6TZ5 - chains CA and F of the 68 polymer chains in the assembly; structure by electron microscopy, 3.10 A resolution.

== Chain CA (and F) ==
Name: Charged multivesicular body protein 1b
From: Homo sapiens
Notes: chain F of this document is another copy of the same molecule, construct and numbering; everything in this record applies to it too
UniProt: Q7LBR1 (CHM1B_HUMAN); numbering as in UniProt (aligned over 1-199)
Chain sequence (199 residues; numbered 1 to 199; the number before each row is that of its first residue):
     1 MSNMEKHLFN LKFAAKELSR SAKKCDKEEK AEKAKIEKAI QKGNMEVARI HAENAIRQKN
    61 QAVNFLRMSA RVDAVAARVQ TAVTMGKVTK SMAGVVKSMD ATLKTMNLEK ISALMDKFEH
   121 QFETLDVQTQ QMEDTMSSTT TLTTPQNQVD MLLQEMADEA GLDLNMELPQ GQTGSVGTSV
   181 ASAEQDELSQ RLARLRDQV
Unresolved in the structure: 1-2, 166-186, 199
Construct notes: engineered mutation Glu37 (Lys in Q7LBR1)
Swiss-Prot annotation at these positions:
  - region: Met132 to Met156 (Interaction with IST1), Gly174 to Val199 (Interaction with SPAST), Val180 to Val199 (Interaction with VTA1), Val180 to Arg196 (Interaction with VPS4A, MITD1 and STAMBP), Ala183 to Val199 (Interaction with VPS4B)
  - motif: Asp186 to Arg196 (MIT-interacting motif)

== Interface between chain CA and chain F ==
Contacting residue pairs (56):
  Lys23(CA) with Lys35(F)
  Val63(CA) with Glu46(F); Val47(F), hydrophobic; Ile50(F)
  Leu66(CA) with Val47(F), hydrophobic; Ile50(F), hydrophobic; His51(F)
  Arg67(CA) with Ile50(F)
  Ala70(CA) with Asn54(F)
  Arg71(CA) with Glu53(F), salt bridge
  Asp73(CA) with Arg57(F)
  Ala74(CA) with Arg57(F)
  Ala77(CA) with Arg57(F); Gln61(F)
  Gln80(CA) with Ser21(F)
  Thr81(CA) with Phe65(F); Met68(F)
  Thr84(CA) with Ala14(F); Leu18(F)
  Met85(CA) with Met68(F), hydrophobic
  Val88(CA) with Leu11(F), hydrophobic; Ala14(F), hydrophobic; Val72(F), hydrophobic
  Ser91(CA) with His7(F); Asn10(F); Leu11(F)
  Met92(CA) with Val75(F), hydrophobic
  Gly94(CA) with His7(F)
  Val95(CA) with His7(F); Val79(F), hydrophobic
  Ser98(CA) with Met4(F)
  Met99(CA) with Met4(F), hydrophobic
  Met106(CA) with Thr89(F); Ala93(F), hydrophobic
  Ile111(CA) with Thr89(F)
  Leu114(CA) with Ala93(F), hydrophobic; Val96(F), hydrophobic; Lys97(F)
  Met115(CA) with Met92(F), hydrophobic
  Lys117(CA) with Val96(F); Asp100(F), salt bridge
  Phe118(CA) with Met92(F), hydrophobic; Val95(F), hydrophobic; Val96(F), hydrophobic
  Gln121(CA) with Val96(F), hydrogen bond (side chain-backbone); Met99(F); Asp100(F), hydrogen bond (side chain-backbone); Leu103(F)
  Thr124(CA) with Leu108(F)
  Leu125(CA) with Met99(F), hydrophobic; Leu103(F), hydrophobic
  Gln128(CA) with Leu108(F)
  Gln131(CA) with Ser112(F)
  Met132(CA) with Met115(F), hydrophobic
  Thr135(CA) with Met115(F)
  Ser138(CA) with Glu119(F), hydrogen bond
Also at the interface, not in a pair above, chain CA (39 interface residues in all): Lys90, Phe122, Val127, Thr139, Leu142
Also at the interface, not in a pair above, chain F (40 interface residues in all): Asn3, Lys6, Ala82, Ile111, Phe118, Asp126

== Summary ==
The interface between chain CA and chain F involves 39 residues on one side and 40 on the other; the contacts
include 3 hydrogen bonds and 2 salt bridges. Polar contacts include Arg71(CA)-Glu53(F), Lys117(CA)-Asp100(F)
and Gln121(CA)-Val96(F).
Both chains are Charged multivesicular body protein 1b (Homo sapiens). Entry 6TZ5 (CryoEM reconstruction of
membrane-bound ESCRT-III filament composed of CHMP1B+IST1 (left-handed)) was determined by electron microscopy
(same publication as 6TZ4, 6TZ9 and 6TZA).
